PDB entry 8AC3 | electron microscopy, 2.80 A resolution | chains A and H of the 20 polymer chains in the assembly

Chain A:
Name: YALI0A14806p
Source organism: Yarrowia lipolytica
Reference sequence: Q6CGY9 (Q6CGY9_YARLI); residues 1-474 here = UniProt positions 1-474
Sequence (474 residues; numbered 1 to 474; the number before each row is that of its first residue):
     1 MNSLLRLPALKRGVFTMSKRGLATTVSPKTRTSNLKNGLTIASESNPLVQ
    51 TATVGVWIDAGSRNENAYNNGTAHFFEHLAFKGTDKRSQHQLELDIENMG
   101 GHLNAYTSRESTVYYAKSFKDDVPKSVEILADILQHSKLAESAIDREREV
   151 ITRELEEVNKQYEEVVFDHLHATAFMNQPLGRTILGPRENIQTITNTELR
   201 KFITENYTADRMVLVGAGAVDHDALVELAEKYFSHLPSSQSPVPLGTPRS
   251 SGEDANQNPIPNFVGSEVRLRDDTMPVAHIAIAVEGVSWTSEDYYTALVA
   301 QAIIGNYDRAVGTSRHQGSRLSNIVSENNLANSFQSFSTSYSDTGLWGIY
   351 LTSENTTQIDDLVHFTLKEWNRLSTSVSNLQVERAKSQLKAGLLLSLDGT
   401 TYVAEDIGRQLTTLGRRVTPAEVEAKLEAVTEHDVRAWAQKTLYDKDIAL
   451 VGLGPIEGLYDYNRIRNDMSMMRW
Disordered / not traced: 1-25, 249-259
Small-molecule neighbours:
  - 1,2-diacyl-sn-glycero-3-phosphocholine (PC1): Asp445, Ser470, Met472
  - phosphatidylethanolamine (PTY): Asn467, Ser470, Met472
  - 1,2-dimyristoyl-sn-glycero-3-phosphate (XP4): Arg372, Ser376, Arg473

Chain H:
Name: Cytochrome b-c1 complex subunit 8
Source organism: Yarrowia lipolytica
Reference sequence: Q6C387 (Q6C387_YARLI); residues 3-95 here correspond to UniProt positions 1-93 (UniProt number = residue number - 2)
Sequence (93 residues; row label = number of the first residue in the row):
     3 MGGNGHYMGWWGHMGSPPQKGIAGYTISPFAARPFAGVVHAAIFNTFRRT
    53 KNQALFVILPVSFFYYVWTQASEKNEWLYTKAGRHELAKALAE
Disordered / not traced: 3-8, 94-95
Small-molecule neighbours: 1,2-diacyl-sn-glycero-3-phosphocholine (PC1): Gln55, Phe58, Val59, Val63

Chain A / chain H interface:
Pairs across the interface (36):
  Met176(A) with Ile29(H), hydrophobic
  Gly265(A) with Ile29(H); Ser30(H), hydrogen bond (backbone-backbone)
  Ser266(A) with Thr28(H); Ile29(H)
  Glu267(A) with Gly26(H); Tyr27(H); Thr28(H), hydrogen bond (backbone-backbone)
  Val268(A) with Gly26(H); Tyr27(H), hydrophobic
  Arg269(A) with Ile24(H); Ala25(H); Gly26(H), hydrogen bond (backbone-backbone)
  Leu270(A) with Ala25(H), hydrophobic
  Arg271(A) with Ser18(H); Gln21(H)
  Asp272(A) with Gln21(H); Lys22(H)
  Asp273(A) with Pro19(H); Pro20(H); Gln21(H), hydrogen bond (backbone-backbone)
  Thr356(A) with Gly14(H)
  Thr357(A) with His15(H)
  Asp447(A) with Ser30(H), hydrogen bond; Phe32(H)
  Glu457(A) with Trp12(H); Trp13(H); Gly14(H), hydrogen bond (side chain-backbone); His15(H), hydrogen bond (side chain-backbone); Met16(H), hydrogen bond (side chain-backbone)
  Gly458(A) with Gly14(H)
  Tyr460(A) with Trp13(H), hydrophobic
  Tyr462(A) with Ser30(H); Pro31(H)
  Asn463(A) with Pro31(H)
  Arg466(A) with Phe32(H)
Other interface residues (no listed pair), chain A (21 interface residues in all): Val264, Thr274
Other interface residues (no listed pair), chain H (22 interface residues in all): Gly17, Gly23, Ala33

In short:
21 residues of chain A and 22 residues of chain H are in contact; the contacts include 8 hydrogen bonds. Among
the polar pairs are Asp447(A)-Ser30(H), Glu457(A)-Gly14(H) and Glu457(A)-His15(H). Chain A binds
phosphatidylethanolamine, 1,2-dimyristoyl-sn-glycero-3-phosphate and 1,2-diacyl-sn-glycero-3-phosphocholine.
Ligands of chain H: 1,2-diacyl-sn-glycero-3-phosphocholine.
Here chain A is YALI0A14806p and chain H is Cytochrome b-c1 complex subunit 8, both from Yarrowia lipolytica.
Entry 8AC3 (Complex III2 from Yarrowia lipolytica, apo, int-position) was determined by electron microscopy,
deposited together with 8AB6, 8AB7, 8AB8, 8AB9, 8ABA, 8ABB and 11 further entries.
